Entry 6GDG (electron microscopy, 4.11 A resolution (low resolution: residue-level contacts below are approximate; hydrogen-bond / salt-bridge calls are withheld)); this record covers chains A and B of the 5 polymer chains in the assembly.

Chain A:
Protein: TrxA, Adenosine receptor A2a
From: Escherichia coli
UniProtKB: chimeric construct of Q14F07, P29274: residues -106 to 1 from Q14F07 (Q14F07_ECOLX) positions 37-144 (UniProt number = residue number + 143); residues 8-316 from P29274 positions 8-316 (same numbers)
Chain sequence (479 residues; each row starts with the number of its first residue; numbers below 1 keep their minus sign (Met-162 is residue -162)):
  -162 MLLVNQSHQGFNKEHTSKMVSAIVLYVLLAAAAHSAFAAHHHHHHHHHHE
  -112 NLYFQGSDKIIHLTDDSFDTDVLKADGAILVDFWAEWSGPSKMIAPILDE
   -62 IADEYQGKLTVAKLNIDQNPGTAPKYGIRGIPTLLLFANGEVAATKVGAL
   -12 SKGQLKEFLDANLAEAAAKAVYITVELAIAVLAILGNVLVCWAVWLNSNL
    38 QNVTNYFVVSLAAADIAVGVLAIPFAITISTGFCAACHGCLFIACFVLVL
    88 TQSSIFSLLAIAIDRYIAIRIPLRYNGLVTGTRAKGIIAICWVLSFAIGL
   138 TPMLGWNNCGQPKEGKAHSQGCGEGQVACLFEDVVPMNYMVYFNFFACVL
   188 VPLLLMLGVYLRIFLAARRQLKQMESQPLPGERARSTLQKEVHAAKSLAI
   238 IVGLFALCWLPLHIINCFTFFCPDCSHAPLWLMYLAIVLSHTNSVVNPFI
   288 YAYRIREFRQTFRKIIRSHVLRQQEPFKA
Unresolved in the structure: -162 to 6, 147-163, 212-223, 300-316
Disulfides: Cys74-Cys146, Cys77-Cys166
Construct notes: initiating methionine (-162); expression tag (-161 to -107); conflict Ser-75 (Cys68 in Q14F07), Ser-72 (Cys71 in Q14F07), Ala-25 (Lys118 in Q14F07), Ala154 (Asn in P29274); linker (2-7)
Residues lining bound ligands: N-ethyl-5'-carboxamido adenosine (NEC): Val84, Leu85, Thr88, Gln89, Ile92, Phe168, Met177, Asn181, Trp246, Leu249, His250, Asn253, Met270, Ile274, Ser277, His278
UniProt features mapped onto this chain:
  - binding site (adenosine): Glu169, Asn253, Ser277, His278
From the paper describing this entry:
  - conformationally variable residues (order/disorder transition, side-chain flip): Gly147 to Gln163, Phe168, Glu169, Glu212 to Ser223, His264, Arg291

Chain B:
Protein: Guanine nucleotide-binding protein G(I)/G(S)/G(T) subunit beta-1
From: Homo sapiens
UniProtKB: P62873 (GBB1_HUMAN); residue numbers follow UniProt; this construct covers 2-340
Chain sequence (339 residues; row label = number of the first residue in the row):
     2 SELDQLRQEAEQLKNQIRDARKACADATLSQITNNIDPVGRIQMRTRRTL
    52 RGHLAKIYAMHWGTDSRLLVSASQDGKLIIWDSYTTNKVHAIPLRSSWVM
   102 TCAYAPSGNYVACGGLDNICSIYNLKTREGNVRVSRELAGHTGYLSCCRF
   152 LDDNQIVTSSGDTTCALWDIETGQQTTTFTGHTGDVMSLSLAPDTRLFVS
   202 GACDASAKLWDVREGMCRQTFTGHESDINAICFFPNGNAFATGSDDATCR
   252 LFDLRADQELMTYSHDNIICGITSVSFSKSGRLLLAGYDDFNCNVWDALK
   302 ADRAGVLAGHDNRVSCLGVTDDGMAVATGSWDSFLKIWN
Unresolved in the structure: 2-4
Disulfides: Cys121-Cys149
UniProt features mapped onto this chain:
  - modified residue: Ser2 (N-acetylserine), His266 (Phosphohistidine)
  - natural variant: Leu30 (L30F: In MRD42; uncertain significance), Arg52 (R52G: In MRD42), Gly64 (G64V: In MRD42), Asp76 (D76E: In MRD42; D76G: In MRD42), Gly77 (G77S: In MRD42), Lys78 (K78R: In MRD42), Ile80 (I80N: In MRD42; I80T: In MRD42), His91 (H91R: In MRD42; uncertain significance), Ala92 (A92T: In MRD42), Pro94 (P94S: In MRD42), Leu95 (L95P: In MRD42), Arg96 (R96L: In MRD42), 5 further natural variant entries in UniProt

Interface between chain A and chain B:
Pairs across the interface (6):
  Asn34(A) with Asp312(B)
  Ser35(A) with Asp333(B); Phe335(B)
  Asn36(A) with Asp312(B)
  Gln38(A) with Arg52(B); Phe335(B)
Interface features reported in the paper:
  - interface residues, chain A: Ser35(A), Asn36(A), Gln38(A)
  - interface residues, chain B: Arg52(B), Asp312(B), Asp333(B), Phe335(B)

In short:
Chain A and chain B each contribute 4 residues to their interface. Ligands of chain A: N-ethyl-5'-carboxamido
adenosine. From UniProt: 4 adenosine-binding residues on chain A. The paper reports interface residues
Ser35(A), Asn36(A) and Arg52(B) among others; conformational variability at Gly147(A), Phe168(A) and Glu169(A)
among others.
Chain A is TrxA, Adenosine receptor A2a (Escherichia coli) and chain B is Guanine nucleotide-binding protein
G(I)/G(S)/G(T) subunit beta-1 (Homo sapiens); the structure, Cryo-EM structure of the adenosine A2A receptor
bound to a miniGs heterotrimer, was determined by electron microscopy.
